PDB entry 1JMU | X-ray diffraction, 2.80 A resolution | chains A and F of the 9 polymer chains in the assembly

Chain A:
Name: Protein mu-1
From: Reovirus sp
Notes: fragment: N-terminus (residues 2-42)
UniProtKB: P11077 (VM2_REOVL); residues 2-42 here correspond to UniProt positions 1-41 (UniProt number = residue number - 1)
Sequence (41 residues; numbered 2 to 42; the number before each row is that of its first residue):
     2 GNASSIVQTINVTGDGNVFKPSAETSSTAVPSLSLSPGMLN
Disordered / not traced: 2-9

Chain F:
Name: Protein mu-1
From: Reovirus sp
Notes: fragment: C-terminus (residues 43-708)
UniProtKB: P11077 (VM2_REOVL); residues 43-708 here = UniProt positions 43-708
Sequence (666 residues; numbered 43 to 708; the number before each row is that of its first residue):
    43 PGGVPWIAIGDETSVTSPGALRRMTSKDIPETAIINTDNSSGAVPSESAL
    93 VPYNDEPLVVVTEHAIANFTKAEMALEFNREFLDKLRVLSVSPKYSDLLT
   143 YVDCYVGVSARQALNNFQKQVPVITPTRQTMYVDSIQAALKALEKWEIDL
   193 RVAQTLLPTNVPIGEVSCPMQSVVKLLDDQLPDDSLIRRYPKEAAVALAK
   243 RNGGIQWMDVSEGTVMNEAVNAVAASALAPSASAPPLEEKSKLTEQAMDL
   293 VTAAEPEIIASLVPVPAPVFAIPPKPADYNVRTLKIDEATWLRMIPKTMG
   343 TLFQIQVTDNTGTNWHFNLRGGTRVVNLDQIAPMRFVLDLGGKSYKETSW
   393 DPNGKKVGFIVFQSKIPFELWTAASQIGQATVVNYVQLYAEDSSFTAQSI
   443 IATTSLAYNYEPEQLNKTDPEMNYYLLATFIDSAAITPTNMTQPDVWDAL
   493 LTMSPLSAGEVTVKGAVVSEVVPAELIGSYTPESLNASLPNDAARCMIDR
   543 ASKIAEAIKIDDDAGPDEYSPNSVPIQGQLAISQLETGYGVRIFNPKGIL
   593 SKIASRAMQAFIGDPSTIITQAAPVLSDKNNWIALAQGVKTSLRTKSLSA
   643 GVKTAVSKLSSSESIQNWTQGFLDKVSTHFPAPKPDCPTNGDGSEPSARR
   693 VKRDSYAGVVKRGYTR
Disordered / not traced: 72-96, 676-708

Chain A / chain F interface:
Residue-residue contacts (35):
  S28(A) - T633(F)
  S28(A) - R636(F)
  S28(A) - T637(F)
  T29(A) - R636(F)
  A30(A) - R636(F)  hydrogen bond (backbone-backbone)
  A30(A) - T637(F)
  A30(A) - K638(F)
  A30(A) - S639(F)
  V31(A) - K638(F)  hydrogen bond (backbone-backbone)
  V31(A) - S639(F)
  V31(A) - L640(F)  hydrogen bond (backbone-backbone)
  P32(A) - T286(F)
  P32(A) - M290(F)  hydrophobic
  P32(A) - L635(F)
  P32(A) - R636(F)
  P32(A) - K638(F)
  P32(A) - L640(F)
  S33(A) - S283(F)
  S33(A) - E287(F)
  S33(A) - M290(F)
  L34(A) - S283(F)  hydrogen bond (backbone-side chain)
  L36(A) - L279(F)
  L36(A) - E280(F)
  P38(A) - A266(F)
  P38(A) - L270(F)  hydrophobic
  G39(A) - K113(F)
  M40(A) - N110(F)  hydrogen bond
  M40(A) - K113(F)
  L41(A) - A266(F)  hydrophobic
  L41(A) - A269(F)  hydrophobic
  N42(A) - M116(F)
  N42(A) - V262(F)
  N42(A) - N263(F)
  N42(A) - V265(F)
  N42(A) - A266(F)

Summary:
13 residues of chain A face 22 of chain F across their interface, with 5 hydrogen bonds. Among the polar pairs
are L34(A)-S283(F), M40(A)-N110(F) and A30(A)-R636(F).
Here chain A is Protein mu-1 and chain F is Protein mu-1, both from Reovirus sp. Entry 1JMU (Crystal Structure
of the Reovirus mu1/sigma3 Complex) was determined by X-ray diffraction.
